Entry 6IPC (X-ray diffraction, 4.44 A resolution (low resolution: residue-level contacts below are approximate; hydrogen-bond / salt-bridge calls are withheld)); this record covers chains A and C of the 8 polymer chains in the assembly.

Chain A (and C):
Protein: Ferritin heavy chain
From: Homo sapiens
Notes: EC 1.16.3.1; chain C of this document is another copy of the same molecule, construct and numbering; everything in this record applies to it too
UniProtKB: P02794 (FRIH_HUMAN); aligned to UniProt positions 2-177 over residues 1-176 (the alignment contains insertions or deletions, so no single offset holds)
Chain sequence (176 residues; each row starts with the number of its first residue):
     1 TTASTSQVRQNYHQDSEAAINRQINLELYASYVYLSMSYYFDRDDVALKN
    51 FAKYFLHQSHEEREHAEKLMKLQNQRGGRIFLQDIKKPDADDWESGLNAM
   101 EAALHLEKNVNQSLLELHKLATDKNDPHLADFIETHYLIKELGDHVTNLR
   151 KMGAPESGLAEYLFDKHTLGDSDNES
Not modelled in the structure: 1-9, 172-176
Sequence notes: engineered mutation A90 (Cys91 in P02794), A102 (Cys103 in P02794), A130 (Cys131 in P02794)
Curated features (UniProtKB/Swiss-Prot):
  - binding site (Fe cation): E27, E62, H65, E107
  - site: R22 (Essential for association with cargo receptor NCOA4)
  - modified residue: T1 (N-acetylthreonine)

Chain A / chain C interface:
Pairs across the interface (26):
  D42(A) - K140(C)
  R43(A) - K140(C)
  D44(A) - K140(C)
  D44(A) - G143(C)
  D44(A) - D144(C)
  D44(A) - T147(C)
  D45(A) - T147(C)
  D45(A) - K151(C)
  V46(A) - T147(C)
  V46(A) - K151(C)
  A47(A) - D144(C)
  A47(A) - N148(C)
  K49(A) - D144(C)
  E156(A) - K151(C)
  S157(A) - K151(C)
  G158(A) - K151(C)
  L159(A) - K151(C)
  L159(A) - M152(C)
  Y162(A) - N148(C)
  Y162(A) - M152(C)
  Y162(A) - F164(C)
  Y162(A) - H167(C)
  Y162(A) - T168(C)
  K166(A) - H167(C)
  K166(A) - T168(C)
  H167(A) - H167(C)
Other interface residues (no listed pair), chain A (16 interface residues in all): L48, L163
Other interface residues (no listed pair), chain C (11 interface residues in all): L163

In short:
The interface between chain A and chain C involves 16 residues on one side and 11 on the other. Curated
annotation (UniProt) lists 4 Fe cation-binding residues on chain A.
Chain A and chain C are both Ferritin heavy chain (Homo sapiens); the structure, Non-native human ferritin
8-mer, was determined by X-ray diffraction, deposited together with 6J7G, 6IPO, 6IPP and 6IPQ.
